Entry 8XUD (X-ray diffraction, 3.49 A resolution); this record covers chains B and K of the 10 polymer chains in the assembly.

== Chain B ==
Protein: Lipoprotein NlpI
Organism: Escherichia coli K-12
Reference sequence: P0AFB1 (NLPI_ECOLI); residues 20-294 here = UniProt positions 20-294
Chain sequence (297 residues; each row starts with the number of its first residue; numbers below 1 keep their minus sign (Met-2 is residue -2)):
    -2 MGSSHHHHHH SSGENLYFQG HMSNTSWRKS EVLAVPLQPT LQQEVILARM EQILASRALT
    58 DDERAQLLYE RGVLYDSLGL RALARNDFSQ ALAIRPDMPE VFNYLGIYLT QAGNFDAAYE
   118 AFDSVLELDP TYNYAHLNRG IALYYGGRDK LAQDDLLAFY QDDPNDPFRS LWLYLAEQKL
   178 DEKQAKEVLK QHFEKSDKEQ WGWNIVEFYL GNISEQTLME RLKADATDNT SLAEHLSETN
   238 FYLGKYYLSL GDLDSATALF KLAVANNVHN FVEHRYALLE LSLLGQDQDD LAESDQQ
Unresolved in the structure: -2 to 24, 289-294
Differences from the reference sequence: initiating methionine (-2); expression tag (-1 to 19)

== Chain K ==
Protein: Murein DD-endopeptidase MepS/Murein LD-carboxypeptidase
Organism: Escherichia coli K-12
Notes: EC 3.4.-.-, 3.4.17.13
Reference sequence: P0AFV4 (MEPS_ECOLI); residues 2-162 here correspond to UniProt positions 28-188 (UniProt number = residue number + 26)
Chain sequence (168 residues; numbered 1 to 168; the number before each row is that of its first residue):
     1 MSANNTAKNM HPETRAVGSE TSSLQASQDE FENLVRNVDV KSRIMDQYAD WKGVRYRLGG
    61 STKKGIDCSG FVQRTFREQF GLELPRSTYE QQEMGKSVSR SNLRTGDLVL FRAGSTGRHV
   121 GIYIGNNQFV HASTSSGVII SSMNEPYWKK RYNEARRVLS RSHHHHHH
Unresolved in the structure: 1-20, 161-168
Differences from the reference sequence: initiating methionine (1); expression tag (163-168)
UniProt features mapped onto this chain:
  - active site: Cys68 (Nucleophile), His119 (Proton acceptor), His131
Reported in the primary citation:
  - mutagenesis - D39A (0.39 +/- 0.11 uM): unchanged binding to Lipoprotein NlpI (chain B)

== Interface between chain B and chain K ==
Pairs across the interface - 14 pairs, chain B then chain K:
  Pro36(B) - Ser23(K)
  Leu38(B) - Ser23(K)
  Leu38(B) - Ala26(K)  hydrophobic
  Leu38(B) - Phe31(K)  hydrophobic
  Leu38(B) - Leu34(K)  hydrophobic
  Val42(B) - Phe31(K)  hydrophobic
  Val42(B) - Leu34(K)  hydrophobic
  Val42(B) - Val35(K)  hydrophobic
  Ile43(B) - Val38(K)  hydrophobic
  Arg46(B) - Val35(K)  hydrogen bond (side chain-backbone)
  Arg46(B) - Arg36(K)  hydrogen bond (side chain-backbone)
  Arg46(B) - Val38(K)
  Arg46(B) - Asp39(K)  salt bridge
  Arg46(B) - Arg43(K)
Interface residues without a listed pair, chain B (9 interface residues in all): Thr37, Glu41, Ala45, Gln49
From the paper, about this interface:
  - specific contacts: Asp39(K)-Arg46(B) (hydrogen bond)
  - hot spots on chain K (mutagenesis) - L24R (28-fold): decreased binding to NlpI dimer
  - hot spots on chain K (mutagenesis) - Q28A, F31A: decreased binding to NlpI
  - hot spots on chain K (mutagenesis) - F31A: abolished binding to Lipoprotein NlpI (chain B)

== Summary ==
Chain B and chain K each contribute 9 residues to their interface, with 2 hydrogen bonds and 1 salt bridge.
Polar pairs include Arg46(B)-Asp39(K), Arg46(B)-Val35(K) and Arg46(B)-Arg36(K). The authors report a hydrogen
bond between Asp39(K) and Arg46(B). The paper reports that Q28A and F31A of chain K reduce binding to NlpI;
L24R of chain K reduces binding to NlpI dimer.
Chain B is Lipoprotein NlpI and chain K is Murein DD-endopeptidase MepS/Murein LD-carboxypeptidase, both from
Escherichia coli K-12; the structure, Crystal structure of adaptor NlpI in complex with endopeptidase MepS and
PDZ-protease Prc, was determined by X-ray diffraction together with 8XUP from the same study.
